4JY9 - chain A; structure by X-ray diffraction, 1.60 A resolution.

== Chain A ==
Name: Fefe-hydrogenase maturase
Source organism: Thermotoga maritima
UniProt: Q9X0Z6 (Q9X0Z6_THEMA); numbering as in UniProt (aligned over 1-348)
Amino-acid sequence (348 residues; numbered 1 to 348; the number before each row is that of its first residue):
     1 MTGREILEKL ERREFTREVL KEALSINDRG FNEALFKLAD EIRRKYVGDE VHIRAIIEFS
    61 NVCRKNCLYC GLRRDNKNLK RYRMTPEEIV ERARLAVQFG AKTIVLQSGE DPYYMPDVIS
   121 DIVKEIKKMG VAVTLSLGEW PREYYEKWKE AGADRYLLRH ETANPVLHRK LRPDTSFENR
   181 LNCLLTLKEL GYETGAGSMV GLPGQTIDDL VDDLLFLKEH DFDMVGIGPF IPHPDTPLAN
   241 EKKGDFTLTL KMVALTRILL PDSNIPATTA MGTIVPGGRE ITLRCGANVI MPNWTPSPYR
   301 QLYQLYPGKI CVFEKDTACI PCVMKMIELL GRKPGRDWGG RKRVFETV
Unresolved in the structure: 1, 348
Ion coordination: 4Fe-4S cluster Fe: C63, C67, C70 (together with S-adenosylhomocysteine); 2Fe-2S cluster Fe: C311, C319, C322
Ligand contacts:
  - chapso (1N7), molecule 1: R29, E33, F36, F246, T247, L250, V275, I281
  - chapso (1N7), molecule 2: E33, F36, K37, D40, R284, C285
  - chapso (1N7), molecule 3: V97, Q98, F99, G100, P321, M324
  - chapso (1N7), molecule 4: P321, M324, K325, E328, P334
  - chapso (1N7), molecule 5: D337, W338, G339, G340, K342
  - 2Fe-2S cluster (FES): R279, C311, E314, A318, C319, C322, V323
  - S-adenosylhomocysteine (SAH): Y69, C70, Q107, S108, G109, E110, S136, L137, G138, L158, R159, E161, R180, M199, P229, F230, I231, Y303, L305, Y306
  - 4Fe-4S cluster (SF4): C63, K65, C67, Y69, C70, L72, R73, G109, E110, R172, L305
UniProt features mapped onto this chain:
  - binding site ([4Fe-4S] cluster): C63, C67, C70
  - binding site ([2Fe-2S] cluster): C311, C319, C322
Reported in the primary citation:
  - 2Fe-2S cluster coordination: C311, C319, C322

== Overview ==
Ligands of chain A: 4Fe-4S cluster, S-adenosylhomocysteine, 5 copies of chapso and 2Fe-2S cluster. C63, C67
and C70 coordinate a 4Fe-4S cluster Fe ion. From UniProt: 3 [4Fe-4S] cluster-binding residues and 3 [2Fe-2S]
cluster-binding residues. The paper reports 2Fe-2S cluster coordination by C311, C319 and C322.
Chain A is Fefe-hydrogenase maturase (Thermotoga maritima); the structure, X-ray snapshots of possible
intermediates in the time course of synthesis and degradation of protein-bound Fe4S4 ..., was determined by
X-ray diffraction (same publication as 4JXC, 4JY8, 4JYD, 4JYE and 4JYF).
